4NPM - chain A; structure by X-ray diffraction, 1.80 A resolution.

== Chain A ==
Protein: RNA demethylase ALKBH5
Organism: Danio rerio
Notes: EC 1.14.11.-
UniProt: Q08BA6 (ALKB5_DANRE); residues 1-250 here correspond to UniProt positions 38-287 (UniProt number = residue number + 37)
Chain sequence (250 residues; each row starts with the number of its first residue):
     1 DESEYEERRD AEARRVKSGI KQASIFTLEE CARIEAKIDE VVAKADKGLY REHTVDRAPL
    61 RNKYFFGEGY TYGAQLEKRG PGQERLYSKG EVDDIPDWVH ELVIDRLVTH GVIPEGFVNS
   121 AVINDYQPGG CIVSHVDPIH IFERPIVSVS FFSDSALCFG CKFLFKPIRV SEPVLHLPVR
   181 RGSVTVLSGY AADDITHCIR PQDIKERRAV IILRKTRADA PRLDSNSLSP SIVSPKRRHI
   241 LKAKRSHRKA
Disordered / not traced: 1-3, 72-82, 225-250
Bound ions: Mn2+: His135, Asp137, His197 (together with succinic acid)
Ligand contacts: succinic acid (SIN): Lys63, Asn124, Tyr126, Ile132, His135, Asp137, Leu157, His197, Ile199, Arg208, Val210, Ile212
Reported in the primary citation:
  - Mn2+ coordination: His135, Asp137, His197
  - binding site for succinic acid: Arg208
  - mutagenesis - K63R: abolished catalytic activity on m6A
  - mutagenesis - P138E: decreased catalytic activity on m6A

== In short ==
Chain A binds succinic acid. His135, Asp137 and His197 form the Mn2+ site. From the paper: a binding site for
succinic acid at Arg208; K63R abolishes catalytic activity on m6A.
Chain A is RNA demethylase ALKBH5 (Danio rerio); the structure, Crystal structure of Zebrafish ALKBH5 in
complex with succinic acid, was determined by X-ray diffraction (same publication as 4NPL).
